PDB entry 8VMZ | X-ray diffraction, 1.57 A resolution | chains D and A of the 4 polymer chains in the assembly

[Chain D]
Molecule: 21-nt DNA strand
Sequence (21 nucleotides; row label = number of the first residue in the row):
   501 TTGACTCTCTTAAGAGAGTCA
Metal / ion sites: Mg2+: DA513, DG514 (shared with Asn119(A) of chain A); Na+: DA513, DG514 (shared with Asn119(A) of chain A)

[Chain A]
Molecule: Intron-encoded endonuclease I-PpoI
Organism: Physarum polycephalum
Notes: EC 3.1.-.-
UniProtKB: Q94702 (PPO1_PHYPO); residue numbers follow UniProt; this construct covers 2-163
Amino-acid sequence (162 residues; each row starts with the number of its first residue):
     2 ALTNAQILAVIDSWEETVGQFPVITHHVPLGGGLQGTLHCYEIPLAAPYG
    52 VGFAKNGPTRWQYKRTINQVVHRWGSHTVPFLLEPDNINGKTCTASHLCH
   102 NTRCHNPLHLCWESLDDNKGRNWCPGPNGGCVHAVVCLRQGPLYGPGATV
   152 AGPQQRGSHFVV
Metal / ion sites: Zn2+ site 1: Cys41, Cys100, Cys105, His110; Mg2+: Asn119 (shared with DA513(D), DG514(D) of chain D); Na+: Asn119 (shared with DA513(D), DG514(D) of chain D); Zn2+ site 2: Cys125, Cys132, His134, Cys138
What the authors report for this chain:
  - mutagenesis - H78A/H98A, H98A: decreased catalytic activity
  - mutagenesis - H78A: unchanged catalytic activity
  - catalytic residues: His78, His98
  - mutagenesis - H98A: abolished binding to metal ion

[Interface between chain D and chain A]
Contacting residue pairs (25; chain D residue first):
  DA513(D) with Leu116(A), base contact; Asn119(A), phosphate contact; Lys120(A), base contact; Asn123(A), hydrogen bond to the phosphate; Leu144(A), phosphate contact
  DG514(D) with Arg61(A), base contact; Thr95(A), phosphate contact; Ala96(A), phosphate contact; Ser97(A), phosphate contact; His98(A), salt bridge to the phosphate; Leu116(A), sugar contact; Asn119(A), hydrogen bond to the phosphate
  DA515(D) with Asn57(A), base contact; Arg61(A), salt bridge to the phosphate; Thr79(A), phosphate contact; Thr95(A), phosphate contact; Ala96(A), hydrogen bond to the phosphate; Trp113(A), phosphate contact
  DG516(D) with Asn57(A), hydrogen bond to the base; Gln63(A), base contact; Gly76(A), hydrogen bond to the phosphate
  DA517(D) with Asn57(A), base contact; Gln63(A), hydrogen bond to the base; Arg74(A), hydrogen bond to the base
  DG518(D) with Arg74(A), hydrogen bond to the base
Interface residues without a listed pair, chain D (7 interface residues in all): DA512
Interface residues without a listed pair, chain A (17 interface residues in all): Trp75

[In short]
The interface between chain D and chain A involves 7 residues on one side and 17 on the other, with 8 hydrogen
bonds and 2 salt bridges. Polar contacts include DG516(D)-Asn57(A), DA517(D)-Gln63(A) and DA517(D)-Arg74(A).
The paper reports catalytic residues His78(A) and His98(A); H78A/H98A and H98A of chain A reduce catalytic
activity.
Chain D is a 21-nt DNA strand and chain A is Intron-encoded endonuclease I-PpoI (Physarum polycephalum); the
structure, Homing endonuclease I-PpoI-DNA complex:reaction at pH6.0 (K+ MES) with 500 uM Mg2+ for 40s, was
determined by X-ray diffraction together with 8VMO, 8VMP, 8VMQ, 8VMR, 8VMS, 8VMT and 35 further entries from
the same study.
